2CJ4 - chain A; structure by X-ray diffraction, 1.63 A resolution.

== Chain A ==
Name: Invertase inhibitor
Organism: Nicotiana tabacum
UniProt: O49908 (O49908_TOBAC); residues 4-150 here correspond to UniProt positions 20-166 (UniProt number = residue number + 16)
Chain sequence (150 residues; each row starts with the number of its first residue):
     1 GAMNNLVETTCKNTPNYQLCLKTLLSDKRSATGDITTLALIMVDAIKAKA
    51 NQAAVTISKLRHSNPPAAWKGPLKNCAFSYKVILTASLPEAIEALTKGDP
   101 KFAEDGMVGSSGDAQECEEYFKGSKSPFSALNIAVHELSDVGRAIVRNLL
Disordered / not traced: 1-3
Disulfide bonds: Cys11-Cys20, Cys76-Cys117

== In short ==
Chain A is Invertase inhibitor (Nicotiana tabacum); the structure, Crystal Structure of a Cell Wall Invertase
Inhibitor from Tobacco at pH 4.6, was determined by X-ray diffraction (same publication as 2CJ7, 2CJ8, 2CJ5
and 2CJ6).
